Entry 3A6B (X-ray diffraction, 1.80 A resolution); this record covers chains H and Y of the 3 polymer chains in the assembly.

[Chain H]
Name: IG VH, anti-lysozyme
Source organism: Mus musculus
Amino-acid sequence (114 residues; each row starts with the number of its first residue):
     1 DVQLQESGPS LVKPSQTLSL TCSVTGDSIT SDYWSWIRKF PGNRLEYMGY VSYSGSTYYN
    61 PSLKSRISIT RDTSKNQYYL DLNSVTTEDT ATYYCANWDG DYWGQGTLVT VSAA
Disulfide bonds: Cys-22/Cys-95

[Chain Y]
Name: Lysozyme C
Source organism: Gallus gallus
Notes: EC 3.2.1.17
UniProtKB: P00698 (LYSC_CHICK); residues 1-129 here correspond to UniProt positions 19-147 (UniProt number = residue number + 18)
Amino-acid sequence (129 residues; row label = number of the first residue in the row):
     1 KVFGRCELAA AMKRHGLDNY RGYSLGNWVC AAKFESNFNT QATNRNTDGS TDYGILQINS
    61 RWWCNDGRTP GSRNLCNIPC SALLSSDITA SVNCAKKIVS DGNGMNAWVA WRNRCKGTDV
   121 QAWIRGCRL
Swiss-Prot annotation at these positions:
  - active site: Glu-35, Asp-52
  - binding site (substrate): Asp-101
Disulfide bonds: Cys-6/Cys-127, Cys-30/Cys-115, Cys-64/Cys-80, Cys-76/Cys-94
What the authors report for this chain:
  - conformationally variable residues (side-chain flip): Asn-19

[How chain H and chain Y interact]
Pairs across the interface (33; chain H residue first):
  Thr-30(H) with Arg-73(Y); Leu-75(Y)
  Ser-31(H) with Arg-73(Y), hydrogen bond (side chain-backbone); Asn-74(Y); Leu-75(Y)
  Asp-32(H) with Leu-75(Y); Asn-77(Y), hydrogen bond; Lys-97(Y), salt bridge
  Tyr-33(H) with Trp-63(Y); Lys-97(Y), hydrogen bond (side chain-backbone); Ile-98(Y); Asp-101(Y)
  Tyr-50(H) with Arg-21(Y), hydrogen bond; Ser-100(Y), hydrogen bond (side chain-backbone)
  Ser-52(H) with Asp-101(Y), hydrogen bond; Gly-102(Y)
  Tyr-53(H) with Trp-62(Y), hydrophobic; Trp-63(Y), hydrophobic; Leu-75(Y), hydrophobic; Asp-101(Y); Asn-103(Y), hydrogen bond
  Ser-54(H) with Asp-101(Y), hydrogen bond; Asn-103(Y)
  Ser-56(H) with Asp-101(Y), hydrogen bond; Gly-102(Y), hydrogen bond (side chain-backbone)
  Tyr-58(H) with Arg-21(Y); Ser-100(Y); Asp-101(Y), hydrogen bond (side chain-backbone); Gly-102(Y), hydrogen bond (side chain-backbone)
  Trp-98(H) with Lys-97(Y); Ser-100(Y)
  Asp-99(H) with Asn-77(Y), hydrogen bond; Lys-97(Y), salt bridge
Also at the interface, not in a pair above, chain H (13 interface residues in all): Asn-97
Also at the interface, not in a pair above, chain Y (15 interface residues in all): Tyr-20, Lys-96
The authors on this interface:
  - hot spots on chain H (mutagenesis) - Y33A: decreased binding to Lysozyme C (chain Y) (citing earlier work)

[Overview]
13 residues of chain H face 15 of chain Y across their interface, with 13 hydrogen bonds and 2 salt bridges.
Polar contacts include Asp-32(H)/Lys-97(Y), Asp-99(H)/Lys-97(Y) and Ser-31(H)/Arg-73(Y). The paper reports
that Y33A of chain H reduces binding to Lysozyme C (chain Y); conformational variability at Asn-19(Y).
Chain H is IG VH, anti-lysozyme (Mus musculus) and chain Y is Lysozyme C (Gallus gallus); the structure,
Crystal Structure of HyHEL-10 Fv mutant LN32D complexed with hen egg white lysozyme, was determined by X-ray
diffraction, deposited together with 3A67 and 3A6C.
